PDB entry 1M6M | X-ray diffraction, 1.80 A resolution | chain A

== Chain A ==
Name: Protein (myoglobin)
From: Sus scrofa
Reference sequence: P02189 (MYG_PIG); residues 1-153 here correspond to UniProt positions 2-154 (UniProt number = residue number + 1)
Amino-acid sequence (153 residues; each row starts with the number of its first residue):
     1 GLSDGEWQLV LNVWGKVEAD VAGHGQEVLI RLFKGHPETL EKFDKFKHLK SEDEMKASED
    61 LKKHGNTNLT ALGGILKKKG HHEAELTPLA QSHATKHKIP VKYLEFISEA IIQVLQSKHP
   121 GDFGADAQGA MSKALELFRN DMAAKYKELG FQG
Sequence notes: engineered mutation N68 (Val69 in P02189)
Bound ions: heme Fe near H93 (its only coordinating residue here)
Ligand contacts: heme (HEM): L32, T39, K42, F43, K45, H64, T67, N68, A71, L72, L89, S92, H93, H97, I99, Y103, L104, I107, I111, F138
Swiss-Prot annotation at these positions:
  - binding site (nitrite): H64
  - binding site (O2): H64
  - binding site (heme b): H93
  - modified residue: S3 (Phosphoserine), T67 (Phosphothreonine)

== In short ==
Bound to chain A: heme. From UniProt: nitrite-binding residue H64, O2-binding residue H64 and heme b-binding
residue H93.
Chain A is Protein (myoglobin) (Sus scrofa); the structure, V68N met myoglobin, was determined by X-ray
diffraction, deposited together with 1MDN, 1M6C, 1MNO, 1MWC and 1MWD.
